PDB entry 4BOH | X-ray diffraction, 2.60 A resolution | chains H and L of the 3 polymer chains in the assembly

[Chain H]
Name: Thrombin heavy chain
From: Homo sapiens
Notes: EC 3.4.21.5
UniProt: P00734 (THRB_HUMAN); residues 321-579 here correspond to UniProt positions 364-622 (UniProt number = residue number + 43)
Sequence (259 residues; each row starts with the number of its first residue):
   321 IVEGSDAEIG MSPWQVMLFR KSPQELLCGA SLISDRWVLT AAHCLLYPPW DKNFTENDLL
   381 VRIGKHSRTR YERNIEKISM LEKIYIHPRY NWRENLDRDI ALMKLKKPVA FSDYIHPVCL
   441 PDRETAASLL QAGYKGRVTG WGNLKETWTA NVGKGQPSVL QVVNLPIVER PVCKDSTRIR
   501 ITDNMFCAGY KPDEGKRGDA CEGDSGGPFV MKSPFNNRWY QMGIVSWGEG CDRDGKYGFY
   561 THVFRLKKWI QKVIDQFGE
Disordered / not traced: 474
Curated features (UniProtKB/Swiss-Prot):
  - region: Ala508 to Val530 (High affinity receptor-binding region which is also known as the TP508 peptide)
  - active site (Charge relay system): His363, Asp419, Ser525
  - glycosylation: Asn373 (N-linked (GlcNAc...) (complex) asparagine)
Cystine bridges: Cys348-Cys364, Cys493-Cys507, Cys521-Cys551
Covalent attachments: N-acetylglucosamine (NAG) linked to Asn373
Ion coordination: Na+: Arg553, Lys556

[Chain L]
Name: Thrombin light chain
From: Homo sapiens
Notes: EC 3.4.21.5
UniProt: P00734 (THRB_HUMAN); residues 285-320 here correspond to UniProt positions 328-363 (UniProt number = residue number + 43)
Sequence (36 residues; numbered 285 to 320; the number before each row is that of its first residue):
   285 TFGSGEADCG LRPLFEKKSL EDKTERELLE SYIDGR
Disordered / not traced: 285-286, 319-320
Curated features (UniProtKB/Swiss-Prot):
  - site: Arg320 (Cleavage)

[Chain H / chain L interface]
Residue-residue contacts - 66 pairs, chain H then chain L:
  Glu328(H) with Phe299(L); Asp306(L); Lys307(L), hydrogen bond (side chain-backbone)
  Ile329(H) with Leu298(L); Phe299(L)
  Gly330(H) with Arg296(L); Leu298(L); Phe299(L)
  Met331(H) with Arg296(L), hydrogen bond (backbone-side chain); Phe299(L), hydrophobic; Asp306(L); Thr308(L)
  Pro333(H) with Arg296(L)
  Trp334(H) with Arg296(L)
  Ser354(H) with Ser288(L)
  Asp355(H) with Gly287(L); Ser288(L), hydrogen bond (backbone-backbone)
  Phe431(H) with Gly287(L)
  Ser432(H) with Pro297(L)
  Asp433(H) with Pro297(L); Leu298(L)
  His436(H) with Asp292(L), hydrogen bond (side chain-backbone); Cys293(L); Leu295(L), hydrogen bond (side chain-backbone); Pro297(L)
  Pro437(H) with Gly289(L); Cys293(L); Gly294(L), hydrogen bond (backbone-backbone)
  Val438(H) with Cys293(L)
  Cys439(H) with Cys293(L), disulfide; Gly294(L)
  Gly453(H) with Ser315(L)
  Tyr454(H) with Ser315(L); Tyr316(L), hydrogen bond (side chain-backbone)
  Lys455(H) with Glu311(L), salt bridge; Leu312(L); Ser315(L), hydrogen bond (backbone-side chain); Tyr316(L), hydrogen bond (backbone-side chain)
  Arg457(H) with Arg296(L); Asp306(L), salt bridge; Thr308(L), hydrogen bond; Glu309(L)
  Asn484(H) with Thr308(L), hydrogen bond; Glu311(L), hydrogen bond; Leu312(L)
  Tyr510(H) with Glu311(L), hydrogen bond
  Met531(H) with Tyr316(L)
  Lys532(H) with Glu300(L), salt bridge; Glu309(L), salt bridge; Tyr316(L)
  Pro534(H) with Leu313(L), hydrophobic; Tyr316(L), hydrophobic
  Asn537(H) with Leu295(L); Glu300(L)
  Arg538(H) with Ala291(L), hydrogen bond (side chain-backbone); Asp292(L); Cys293(L), hydrogen bond (side chain-backbone); Gly294(L); Leu295(L)
  Trp539(H) with Gly294(L), hydrogen bond (backbone-backbone); Arg296(L); Glu300(L), hydrogen bond; Asp306(L); Glu309(L); Leu312(L), hydrophobic
  Glu579(H) with Ser288(L), hydrogen bond (backbone-side chain)
Other interface residues (no listed pair), chain H (33 interface residues in all): Tyr434, Leu449, Gly456, Lys516, Asn536
Other interface residues (no listed pair), chain L (23 interface residues in all): Glu290
Inter-chain disulfides: Cys439(H)-Cys293(L)

[Summary]
33 residues of chain H and 23 residues of chain L are in contact; the contacts include 1 disulfide bond, 18
hydrogen bonds and 4 salt bridges. Among the polar pairs are Lys455(H)-Glu311(L), Arg457(H)-Asp306(L) and
Lys532(H)-Glu300(L). Covalently linked N-acetylglucosamine: at Asn373(H).
Here chain H is Thrombin heavy chain and chain L is Thrombin light chain, both from Homo sapiens. Entry 4BOH
(Madanins (MEROPS I53) are cleaved by thrombin and factor Xa) was determined by X-ray diffraction.
